Entry 7JYX (X-ray diffraction, 2.95 A resolution); this record covers chains A and C of the 3 polymer chains in the assembly.

[Chain A]
Protein: MHC class I antigen
Organism: Homo sapiens
Reference sequence: A0A411J078 (A0A411J078_HUMAN); residues 1-278 here correspond to UniProt positions 25-302 (UniProt number = residue number + 24)
Sequence (278 residues; row label = number of the first residue in the row):
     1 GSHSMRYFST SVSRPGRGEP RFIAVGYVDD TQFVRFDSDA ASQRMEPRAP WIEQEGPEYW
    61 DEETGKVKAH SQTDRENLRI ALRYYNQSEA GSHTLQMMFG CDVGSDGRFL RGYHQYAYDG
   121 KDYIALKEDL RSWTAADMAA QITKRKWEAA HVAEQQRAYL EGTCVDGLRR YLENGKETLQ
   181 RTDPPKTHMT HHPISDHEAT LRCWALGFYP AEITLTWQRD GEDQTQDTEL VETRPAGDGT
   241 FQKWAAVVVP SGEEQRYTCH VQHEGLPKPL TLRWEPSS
Not modelled in the structure: 273-278
Cystine bridges: Cys101-Cys164, Cys203-Cys259

[Chain C]
Protein: PB2 peptide from Influenza, TYQWIIRNWET
Sequence (11 residues; each row starts with the number of its first residue):
     1 TYQWIIRNWE T

[Chain A / chain C interface]
Residue-residue contacts (54):
  Met5(A) - Thr1(C)
  Tyr7(A) - Thr1(C)  hydrogen bond (side chain-backbone)
  Tyr7(A) - Tyr2(C)  hydrophobic
  Ser9(A) - Tyr2(C)
  Ala24(A) - Tyr2(C)
  Met45(A) - Tyr2(C)  hydrophobic
  Glu63(A) - Thr1(C)
  Glu63(A) - Tyr2(C)  hydrogen bond (side chain-backbone)
  Lys66(A) - Tyr2(C)  hydrogen bond (side chain-backbone)
  Lys66(A) - Trp4(C)
  Val67(A) - Tyr2(C)
  Ala69(A) - Trp4(C)  hydrophobic
  His70(A) - Tyr2(C)  hydrogen bond
  His70(A) - Ile5(C)
  Thr73(A) - Ile5(C)  hydrogen bond (side chain-backbone)
  Thr73(A) - Ile6(C)
  Thr73(A) - Arg7(C)
  Thr73(A) - Asn8(C)
  Glu76(A) - Asn8(C)  hydrogen bond
  Asn77(A) - Asn8(C)
  Asn77(A) - Trp9(C)  hydrogen bond (side chain-backbone)
  Ile80(A) - Asn8(C)
  Ile80(A) - Trp9(C)  hydrophobic
  Ile80(A) - Glu10(C)
  Ala81(A) - Trp9(C)  hydrophobic
  Arg83(A) - Glu10(C)  salt bridge
  Tyr84(A) - Trp9(C)
  Tyr84(A) - Glu10(C)
  Leu95(A) - Trp9(C)  hydrophobic
  Phe99(A) - Tyr2(C)
  Phe99(A) - Gln3(C)
  His114(A) - Gln3(C)
  His114(A) - Ile5(C)
  Tyr116(A) - Ile5(C)
  Tyr116(A) - Trp9(C)
  Tyr123(A) - Trp9(C)  hydrophobic
  Thr143(A) - Trp9(C)  hydrogen bond (side chain-backbone)
  Lys146(A) - Glu10(C)
  Lys146(A) - Thr11(C)
  Trp147(A) - Arg7(C)
  Trp147(A) - Asn8(C)  hydrogen bond (side chain-backbone)
  Trp147(A) - Trp9(C)
  Trp147(A) - Thr11(C)  hydrogen bond (side chain-backbone)
  Ala150(A) - Arg7(C)
  Val152(A) - Arg7(C)
  Gln155(A) - Trp4(C)
  Gln155(A) - Ile6(C)
  Gln156(A) - Gln3(C)
  Tyr159(A) - Thr1(C)  hydrogen bond (side chain-backbone)
  Tyr159(A) - Tyr2(C)
  Tyr159(A) - Gln3(C)
  Thr163(A) - Thr1(C)  hydrogen bond (backbone-side chain)
  Gly167(A) - Thr1(C)
  Tyr171(A) - Thr1(C)  hydrogen bond (side chain-backbone)
Other interface residues (no listed pair), chain A (39 interface residues in all): Phe22, Tyr59, Gly65, Met97, Tyr118, Cys164

[Overview]
39 residues of chain A face 11 of chain C across their interface; the contacts include 13 hydrogen bonds and 1
salt bridge. Polar contacts include Arg83(A)-Glu10(C), Tyr7(A)-Thr1(C) and Glu63(A)-Tyr2(C).
Chain A is MHC class I antigen (Homo sapiens) and chain C is PB2 peptide from Influenza, TYQWIIRNWET; the
structure, Crystal Structure of HLA A*2402 in complex with TYQWIIRNWET, an 11-mer epitope from Influenza, was
determined by X-ray diffraction together with 6XQA, 7JYU, 7JYV and 7JYW from the same study.
